Entry 8WPE (electron microscopy, 2.70 A resolution); this record covers chains B and E of the 9 polymer chains in the assembly.

Chain B:
Protein: A22R DNA polymerase processivity factor
Organism: Monkeypox virus
Amino-acid sequence (426 residues; each row starts with the number of its first residue):
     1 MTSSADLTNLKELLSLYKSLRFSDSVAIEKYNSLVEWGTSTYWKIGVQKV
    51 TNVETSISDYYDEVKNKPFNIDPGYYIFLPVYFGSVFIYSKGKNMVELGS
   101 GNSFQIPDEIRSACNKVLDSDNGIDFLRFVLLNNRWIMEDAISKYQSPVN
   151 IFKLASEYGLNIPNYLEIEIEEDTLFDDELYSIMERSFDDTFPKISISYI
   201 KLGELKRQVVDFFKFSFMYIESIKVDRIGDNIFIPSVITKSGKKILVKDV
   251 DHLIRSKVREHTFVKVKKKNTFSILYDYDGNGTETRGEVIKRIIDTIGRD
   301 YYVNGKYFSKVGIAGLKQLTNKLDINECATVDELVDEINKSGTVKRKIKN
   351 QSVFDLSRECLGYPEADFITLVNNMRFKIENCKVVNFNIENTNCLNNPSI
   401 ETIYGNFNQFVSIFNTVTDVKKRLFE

Chain E:
Protein: H5R late gene transcription factor
Organism: Monkeypox virus
Amino-acid sequence (210 residues; row label = number of the first residue in the row):
     1 MAWSITNKADTSSFTKMAEIRAHLRNSAENKDKNEDIFPEDVIIPSTKPK
    51 TKRTTTPRKPAATKRSTKKDKEKEEVEEVVIEEYHQTTEENSPPPSSSPG
   101 VGDIVESVAAVELDDSDGDDEPMVQVEAGKVNHSARSDLSDLKVATDNIV
   151 KDLKKIITRISAVSTVLEDVQAAGISRQFTSMTKAITTLSDLVTEGKSKV
   201 VRKKVKTCKK
Not modelled in the structure: 1-139, 197-210

How chain B and chain E interact:
Pairs across the interface (18):
  Phe217(B) - Val166(E)  hydrophobic
  Tyr219(B) - Ala162(E)  hydrophobic
  Ser256(B) - Thr165(E)
  Lys257(B) - Thr165(E)
  His261(B) - Ala162(E)
  Thr262(B) - Ser161(E)
  Thr262(B) - Ala162(E)
  Phe263(B) - Ala162(E)  hydrogen bond (backbone-backbone)
  Phe263(B) - Val163(E)  hydrophobic
  Phe263(B) - Val166(E)
  Val264(B) - Val166(E)  hydrophobic
  Lys265(B) - Val166(E)
  Tyr278(B) - Thr165(E)
  Tyr278(B) - Val166(E)
  Gly280(B) - Thr165(E)
  Asn281(B) - Ser164(E)
  Asn281(B) - Thr165(E)  hydrogen bond (backbone-backbone)
  Asn281(B) - Leu167(E)  hydrogen bond (side chain-backbone)
Other interface residues (no listed pair), chain B (14 interface residues in all): Asp279, Gly282

Overview:
14 residues of chain B face 7 of chain E across their interface, with 3 hydrogen bonds. Polar pairs include
Asn281(B)-Leu167(E), Phe263(B)-Ala162(E) and Asn281(B)-Thr165(E).
Chain B is A22R DNA polymerase processivity factor and chain E is H5R late gene transcription factor, both
from Monkeypox virus; the structure, Structure of monkeypox virus polymerase complex F8-A22-E4-H5 (tag-free
A22) with exogenous DNA, was determined by electron microscopy, deposited together with 8WPF, 8WPK and 8WPP.
